6B2M - chains C and E of the 6 polymer chains in the assembly; structure by X-ray diffraction, 2.09 A resolution.

[Chain C (and E)]
Name: ATP-utilizing enzyme of the PP-loopsuperfamily
Source organism: Lactobacillus plantarum
Notes: chain E of this document is another copy of the same molecule, construct and numbering; everything in this record applies to it too
UniProtKB: A0A0G9FES3 (A0A0G9FES3_LACPN); residue numbers follow UniProt; this construct covers 1-276
Amino-acid sequence (286 residues; each row starts with the number of its first residue):
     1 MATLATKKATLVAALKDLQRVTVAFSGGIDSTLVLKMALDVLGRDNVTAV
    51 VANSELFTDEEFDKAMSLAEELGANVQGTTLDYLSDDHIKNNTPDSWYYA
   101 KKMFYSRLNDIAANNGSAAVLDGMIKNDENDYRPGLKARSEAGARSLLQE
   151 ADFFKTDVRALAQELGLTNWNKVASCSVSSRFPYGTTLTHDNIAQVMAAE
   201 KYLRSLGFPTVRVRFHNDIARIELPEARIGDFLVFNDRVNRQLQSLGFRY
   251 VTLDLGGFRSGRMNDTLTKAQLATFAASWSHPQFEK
Unresolved in the structure: 1, 128-134, 264-286 (chain E: 1, 127-142, 281-286)
Sequence notes: expression tag (277-286)
Residues lining bound ligands: coenzyme A (COA): Ala-24, Phe-25, Ser-26, Gly-28, Ile-29, Asp-30, Ser-31, Val-50, Val-51, Ala-52, Ser-54, Phe-57, Glu-61, Tyr-83, Trp-97, Ala-100, Lys-101, Phe-104, Tyr-105, Asp-122, Gly-123, Met-124, Ser-175
From the paper describing this entry:
  - binding site for coenzyme A: Ala-24, Ala-52
  - conformationally variable residues (side-chain flip): Trp-97
  - catalytic residues: Cys-176 (citing earlier work)
  - mutagenesis - K101A, E223A: unchanged catalytic activity
  - mutagenesis - D128A: abolished catalytic activity
  - binding site for coenzyme A: Lys-101 (citing earlier work)
  - mutagenesis - C176A: abolished catalytic activity (citing earlier work)
  - mutagenesis - C176A: abolished binding to coenzyme A
  - mutagenesis - D30A: unchanged binding to coenzyme A
  - binding site for phosphate ion: Cys-176, Ser-180, Arg-212, Arg-214
  - mutagenesis - W97A: decreased expression

[Chain C / chain E interface]
Pairs across the interface (45; chain C residue first):
  His-216(C) with Ile-219(E); Tyr-250(E)
  Ile-219(C) with His-216(E)
  Arg-221(C) with Tyr-250(E); Thr-252(E)
  Ile-222(C) with Leu-255(E), hydrophobic
  Ile-229(C) with Leu-233(E), hydrophobic; Asn-236(E)
  Gly-230(C) with Leu-233(E)
  Phe-232(C) with Leu-255(E), hydrophobic
  Leu-233(C) with Ile-229(E), hydrophobic
  Asn-236(C) with Ile-229(E); Leu-255(E)
  Asp-237(C) with Asn-264(E), hydrogen bond
  Val-239(C) with Leu-255(E), hydrophobic
  Asn-240(C) with Gly-256(E); Leu-272(E)
  Arg-241(C) with Asn-264(E); Thr-268(E); Gln-271(E), hydrogen bond; Leu-272(E); Phe-275(E)
  Gln-244(C) with Leu-272(E); Phe-275(E)
  Ser-245(C) with Phe-275(E)
  Gly-247(C) with Trp-279(E)
  Phe-248(C) with Trp-279(E)
  Arg-249(C) with Trp-279(E)
  Tyr-250(C) with His-216(E); Arg-221(E)
  Val-251(C) with Asp-254(E); Leu-255(E), hydrogen bond (backbone-backbone)
  Thr-252(C) with Arg-221(E); Thr-252(E), hydrogen bond; Leu-253(E)
  Leu-253(C) with Thr-252(E); Leu-253(E), hydrogen bond (backbone-backbone)
  Asp-254(C) with Val-251(E)
  Leu-255(C) with Ile-222(E), hydrophobic; Phe-232(E), hydrophobic; Asn-236(E); Val-239(E), hydrophobic; Val-251(E), hydrogen bond (backbone-backbone)
  Gly-256(C) with Asn-240(E)
  Met-263(C) with Arg-249(E), hydrogen bond (backbone-side chain)
Interface residues without a listed pair, chain C (28 interface residues in all): Ser-260, Gly-261
Interface residues without a listed pair, chain E (26 interface residues in all): Gly-230, Ser-260

[Overview]
28 residues of chain C and 26 residues of chain E are in contact; the contacts include 7 hydrogen bonds. Among
the polar pairs are Asp-237(C)/Asn-264(E), Arg-241(C)/Gln-271(E) and Thr-252(C)/Thr-252(E). Ligands of chain
C: coenzyme A. From the paper: the catalytic residue Cys-176(C); D128A and C176A of chain C abolish catalytic
activity; 6 substitutions were tested in all.
Chain C and chain E are both ATP-utilizing enzyme of the PP-loopsuperfamily (Lactobacillus plantarum); the
structure, LarE, a sulfur transferase involved in synthesis of the cofactor for lactate racemase in complex
with ..., was determined by X-ray diffraction together with 6B2O from the same study.
